3S3D - chains A and C of the 3 polymer chains in the assembly; structure by X-ray diffraction, 3.75 A resolution.

Chain A:
Protein: Cytochrome c oxidase subunit 1
Organism: Thermus thermophilus
Notes: EC 1.9.3.1
UniProtKB: Q5SJ79 (COX1_THET8); residues 2-562 here = UniProt positions 2-562
Chain sequence (568 residues; each row starts with the number of its first residue; numbers below 1 keep their minus sign (Met-5 is residue -5)):
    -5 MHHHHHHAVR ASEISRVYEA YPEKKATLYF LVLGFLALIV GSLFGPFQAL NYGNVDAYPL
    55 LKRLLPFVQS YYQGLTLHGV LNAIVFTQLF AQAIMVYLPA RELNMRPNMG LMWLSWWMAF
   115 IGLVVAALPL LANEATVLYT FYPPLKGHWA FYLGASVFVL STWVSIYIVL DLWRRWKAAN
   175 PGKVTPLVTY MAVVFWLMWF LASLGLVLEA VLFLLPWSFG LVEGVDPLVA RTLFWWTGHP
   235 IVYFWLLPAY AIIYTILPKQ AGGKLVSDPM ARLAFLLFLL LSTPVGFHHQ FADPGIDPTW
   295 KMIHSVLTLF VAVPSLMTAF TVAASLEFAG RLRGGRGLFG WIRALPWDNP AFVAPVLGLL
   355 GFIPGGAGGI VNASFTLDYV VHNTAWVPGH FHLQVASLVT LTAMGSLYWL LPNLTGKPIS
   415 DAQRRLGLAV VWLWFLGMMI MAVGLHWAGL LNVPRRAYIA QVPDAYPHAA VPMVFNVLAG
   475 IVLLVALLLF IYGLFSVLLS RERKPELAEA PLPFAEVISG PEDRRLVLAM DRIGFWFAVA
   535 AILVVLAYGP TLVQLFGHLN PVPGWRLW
Disordered / not traced: -5 to 7
Construct notes: expression tag (-5 to 1)
Ion coordination: heme Fe: His72, His386; Cu ion: His233, His282, His283; heme-as Fe near His384 (its only coordinating residue here)
Small-molecule neighbours:
  - heme-as (HAS): Tyr133, Tyr136, Trp229, His233, Val236, Tyr237, Trp239, Leu240, Tyr244, His282, His283, Thr302, Val305, Ala306, Ser309, Leu310, Thr312, Ala313, Ala317, Leu320, Trp335, Ile336, Trp341, Val350, Leu353, Leu354, Phe356, Ile357, Gly360, Gly363, Ile364, Asn366, Ala367, Asp372, His376, Asn377, Val381, His384, Phe385, Gln388, Val389, Arg449, Arg450
  - heme (HEM): Leu32, Ser36, Gly39, Pro40, Gln42, Ala43, Tyr46, Tyr65, Leu69, His72, Gly73, Asn76, Ala77, Phe80, Thr81, Leu132, Tyr133, Pro382, Phe385, His386, Val389, Ala390, Thr394, Trp428, Met432, Met435, Leu439, Arg449, Arg450, Ala451, Leu477, Leu481
  - xenon (XE), molecule 1: Val74, Ile78, Val79, Ala120, Ala149, Phe152
  - xenon (XE), molecule 2: Tyr133, Trp229, Gly232, Ile235, Trp239
  - xenon (XE), molecule 3: Phe135, Tyr146, Ala149, Ser150, Leu200, Ala204, Leu208
UniProt features mapped onto this chain:
  - binding site (Fe(II)-heme a): His72, His386
  - binding site (Cu cation): His233, Tyr237, His282, His283
  - binding site (heme a3): His384
  - cross-link: His233 to Tyr237 (1'-histidyl-3'-tyrosine (His-Tyr))
Reported in the primary citation:
  - mutagenesis - A120F: unchanged catalytic activity (citing earlier work)

Chain C:
Protein: Cytochrome c oxidase polypeptide 2A
Organism: Thermus thermophilus
Notes: EC 1.9.3.1
UniProtKB: P82543 (COXA_THET8); numbering as in UniProt (aligned over 2-34)
Chain sequence (33 residues; numbered 2 to 34; the number before each row is that of its first residue):
     2 EEKPKGALAV ILVLTLTILV FWLGVYAVFF ARG

Interface between chain A and chain C:
Pairs across the interface (33; chain A residue first):
  Ala313(A) with Leu15(C), hydrophobic
  Phe314(A) with Ala8(C), hydrophobic; Ile12(C), hydrophobic
  Ala317(A) with Ala8(C), hydrophobic
  Ala318(A) with Ala8(C)
  Glu321(A) with Pro5(C); Lys6(C), hydrogen bond (side chain-backbone); Gly7(C), hydrogen bond (side chain-backbone); Ala8(C), hydrogen bond (side chain-backbone)
  Arg325(A) with Glu2(C), salt bridge
  Leu332(A) with Lys6(C); Gly7(C)
  Trp335(A) with Gly7(C)
  Ile357(A) with Leu15(C), hydrophobic; Thr18(C)
  Pro358(A) with Phe22(C)
  Ala361(A) with Thr18(C); Ile19(C), hydrophobic; Phe22(C), hydrophobic
  Gly362(A) with Phe22(C)
  Ile364(A) with Trp23(C)
  Val365(A) with Phe22(C); Trp23(C), hydrophobic; Val26(C), hydrophobic
  Ser368(A) with Trp23(C), hydrogen bond
  Thr370(A) with Phe30(C)
  Leu371(A) with Val26(C), hydrophobic; Tyr27(C), hydrophobic
  Val374(A) with Phe30(C), hydrophobic; Arg33(C)
  Trp380(A) with Phe22(C), hydrophobic
  Leu444(A) with Arg33(C), hydrogen bond (backbone-side chain)
  Asn446(A) with Arg33(C)
Interface residues without a listed pair, chain A (24 interface residues in all): Leu310, Phe333, His440
Interface residues without a listed pair, chain C (19 interface residues in all): Leu9, Ala10, Val11, Val29

In short:
The interface between chain A and chain C involves 24 residues on one side and 19 on the other, with 5
hydrogen bonds and 1 salt bridge. Among the polar pairs are Arg325(A)-Glu2(C), Glu321(A)-Lys6(C) and
Glu321(A)-Gly7(C). The paper reports that A120F of chain A leaves catalytic activity unchanged.
Here chain A is Cytochrome c oxidase subunit 1 and chain C is Cytochrome c oxidase polypeptide 2A, both from
Thermus thermophilus. Entry 3S3D (Structure of Thermus thermophilus cytochrome ba3 oxidase 480s after Xe
depressurization) was determined by X-ray diffraction (same publication as 3S33, 3S38, 3S39, 3S3A, 3S3B and
3S3C).
